PDB entry 7SAC | electron microscopy, 3.69 A resolution | chains C and D of the 4 polymer chains in the assembly

== Chain C ==
Molecule: Glutamate receptor ionotropic, NMDA 1
Organism: Rattus norvegicus
UniProtKB: P35439 (NMDZ1_RAT); numbering as in UniProt (aligned over 1-847)
Sequence (847 residues; each row starts with the number of its first residue):
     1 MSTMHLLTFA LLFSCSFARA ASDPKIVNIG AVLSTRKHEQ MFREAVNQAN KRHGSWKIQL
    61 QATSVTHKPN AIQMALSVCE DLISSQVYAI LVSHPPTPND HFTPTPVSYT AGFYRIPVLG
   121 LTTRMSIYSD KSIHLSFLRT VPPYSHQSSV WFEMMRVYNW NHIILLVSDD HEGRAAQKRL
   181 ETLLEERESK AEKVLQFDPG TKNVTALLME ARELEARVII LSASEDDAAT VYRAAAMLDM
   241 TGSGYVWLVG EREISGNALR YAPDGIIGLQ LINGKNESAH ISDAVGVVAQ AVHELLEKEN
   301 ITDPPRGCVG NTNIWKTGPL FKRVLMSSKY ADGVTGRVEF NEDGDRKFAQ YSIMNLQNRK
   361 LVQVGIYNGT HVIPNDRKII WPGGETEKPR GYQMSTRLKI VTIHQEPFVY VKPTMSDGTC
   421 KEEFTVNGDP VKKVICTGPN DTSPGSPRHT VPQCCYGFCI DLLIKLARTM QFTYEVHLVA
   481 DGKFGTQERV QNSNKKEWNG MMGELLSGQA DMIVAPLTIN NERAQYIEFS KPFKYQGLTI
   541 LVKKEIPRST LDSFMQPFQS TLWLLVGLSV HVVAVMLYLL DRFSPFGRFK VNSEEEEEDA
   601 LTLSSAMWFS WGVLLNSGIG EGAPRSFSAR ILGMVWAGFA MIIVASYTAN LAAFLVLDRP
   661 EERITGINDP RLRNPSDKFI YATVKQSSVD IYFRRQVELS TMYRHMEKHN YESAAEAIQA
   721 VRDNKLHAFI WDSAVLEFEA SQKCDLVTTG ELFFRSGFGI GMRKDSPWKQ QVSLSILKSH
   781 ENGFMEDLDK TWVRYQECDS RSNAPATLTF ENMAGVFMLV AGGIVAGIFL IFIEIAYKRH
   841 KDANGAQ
Unresolved in the structure: 1-24, 53-57, 585-601, 842-847
Construct notes: conflict Ser22 (Cys in P35439), Gln61 (Asn in P35439), Asp239 (Asn in P35439), Gln350 (Asn in P35439), Gln471 (Asn in P35439), Gln491 (Asn in P35439), Gln771 (Asn in P35439), Asn844 (Arg in P35439), Gly845 (Arg in P35439), Ala846 (Lys in P35439)
Cystine bridges: Cys79-Cys308, Cys420-Cys454, Cys436-Cys455, Cys744-Cys798
Glycans and other covalent adducts: N-acetylglucosamine (NAG) linked to Asn368
Residues lining bound ligands: glycine (GLY): Phe484, Leu517, Thr518, Arg523, Ser687, Ser688, Trp731, Asp732
Reported in the primary citation:
  - binding site for Esketamine: Val644

== Chain D ==
Molecule: Glutamate receptor ionotropic, NMDA 2B
Organism: Rattus norvegicus
UniProtKB: Q00960 (NMDE2_RAT); residue numbers follow UniProt; this construct covers 27-852
Sequence (883 residues; numbered -30 to 852; the number before each row is that of its first residue; numbers below 1 keep their minus sign (Met-30 is residue -30)):
   -30 MGTMRLFLLA VLFLFSFARA TGWSHPQFEK GGGSGGGSGG SAWSHPQFEK GALVPRGRSQ
    30 KSPPSIGIAV ILVGTSDEVA IKDAHEKDDF HHLSVVPRVE LVAMNETDPK SIITRICDLM
    90 SDRKIQGVVF ADDTDQEAIA QILDFISAQT LTPILGIHGG SSMIMADKDE SSMFFQFGPS
   150 IEQQASVMLN IMEEYDWYIF SIVTTYFPGY QDFVNKIRST IENSFVGWEL EEVLLLDMSL
   210 DDGDSKIQNQ LKKLQSPIIL LYCTKEEATY IFEVANSVGL TGYGYTWIVP SLVAGDTDTV
   270 PSEFPTGLIS VSYDEWDYGL PARVRDGIAI ITTAASDMLS EHSFIPEPKS SCYNTHEKRI
   330 YQSNMLNRYL INVTFEGRNL SFSEDGYQMH PKLVIILLNK ERKWERVGKW KDKSLQMKYY
   390 VWPRMCPETE EQEDDHLSIV TLEEAPFVIV ESVDPLSGTC MRNTVPCQKR IISENKTDEE
   450 PGYIKKCCKG FCIDILKKIS KSVKFTYDLY LVTNGKHGKK INGTWNGMIG EVVMKRAYMA
   510 VGSLTINEER SEVVDFSVPF IETGISVMVS RSNGTVSPSA FLEPFSADVW VMMFVMLLIV
   570 SAVAVFVFEY FSPVGYNRCL ADGREPGGPS FTIGKAIWLL WGLVFNNSVP VQNPKGTTSK
   630 IMVSVWAFFA VIFLASYTAN LAAFMIQEEY VDQVSGLSDK KFQRPNDFSP PFRFGTVPNG
   690 STERNIRNNY AEMHAYMGKF NQRGVDDALL SLKTGKLDAF IYDAAVLNYM AGRDEGCKLV
   750 TIGSGKVFAS TGYGIAIQKD SGWKRQVDLA ILQLFGDGEM EELEALWLTG ICHNEKNEVM
   810 SSQLDIDNMA GVFYMLGAAM ALSLITFICE HLFYWQFRHS FMG
Unresolved in the structure: -30 to 33, 395-402, 580-598, 846-852
Construct notes: expression tag (-30 to 26); conflict Ser849 (Cys in Q00960)
Cystine bridges: Cys86-Cys321, Cys429-Cys456, Cys436-Cys457, Cys746-Cys801
Glycans and other covalent adducts: N-acetylglucosamine (NAG) linked to Asn688
Residues lining bound ligands:
  - glutamic acid (GLU): His486, Ser512, Leu513, Thr514, Arg519, Val686, Gly689, Ser690, Thr691, Tyr731, Asp732, Tyr762
  - Esketamine (JC9; (2S)-2-(2-chlorophenyl)-2-(methylamino)cyclohexan-1-one): Asn615, Val640, Leu643, Thr647
Reported in the primary citation:
  - binding site for Esketamine: Leu643
  - mutagenesis - L643A, T647S: decreased binding to Esketamine
  - mutagenesis - N615Q: unchanged binding to Esketamine

== Interface between chain C and chain D ==
Contacting residue pairs - 60 pairs, chain C then chain D:
  Asn70(C) with Thr324(D)
  Ala71(C) with Phe114(D), hydrophobic
  Ile72(C) with Cys321(D); Tyr322(D), hydrophobic
  Leu76(C) with Ile82(D), hydrophobic
  Thr105(C) with Phe114(D)
  Tyr109(C) with Ile111(D), hydrophobic; Phe114(D)
  Phe113(C) with Pro78(D); Ala107(D), hydrophobic
  Lys131(C) with Tyr175(D); Phe176(D)
  Ser132(C) with Pro177(D)
  Cys308(C) with Thr76(D); Asp77(D)
  Val309(C) with Thr76(D); Asp77(D)
  Thr312(C) with Glu75(D); Thr76(D)
  Arg489(C) with Ser188(D), hydrogen bond; Glu191(D), salt bridge
  Lys496(C) with Glu191(D), salt bridge
  Gln556(C) with Gln812(D)
  Pro557(C) with Gln812(D); Leu813(D)
  Phe558(C) with Gln812(D)
  Gln559(C) with Gln812(D), hydrogen bond (backbone-backbone); Asp814(D)
  Thr561(C) with Ile815(D)
  Leu565(C) with Ile815(D), hydrophobic
  Val613(C) with Ser617(D)
  Asn616(C) with Asn615(D)
  Ser628(C) with Phe836(D)
  Ile631(C) with Ser832(D)
  Met634(C) with Trp610(D), hydrogen bond (backbone-side chain)
  Val635(C) with Ala828(D), hydrophobic
  Trp636(C) with Leu825(D), hydrophobic
  Ala637(C) with Val618(D), hydrophobic
  Gly638(C) with Phe614(D)
  Phe639(C) with Val821(D), hydrophobic
  Met641(C) with Phe614(D), hydrophobic; Leu643(D), hydrophobic
  Ile642(C) with Tyr646(D)
  Ala649(C) with Leu650(D), hydrophobic
  Asn650(C) with Met654(D); Leu813(D)
  Ala653(C) with Met654(D), hydrophobic
  Val656(C) with Ile655(D), hydrophobic
  Leu657(C) with Ile655(D), hydrophobic; Glu807(D); Val808(D)
  Glu662(C) with Ile800(D)
  Pro670(C) with Arg742(D); Thr798(D)
  Arg671(C) with Ile800(D)
  Val697(C) with Arg431(D)
  Ser700(C) with Met430(D); Asn432(D), hydrogen bond
  Tyr703(C) with Phe194(D), hydrophobic
  Arg704(C) with Met430(D)
Also at the interface, not in a pair above, chain C (56 interface residues in all): Pro106, Tyr114, Asn494, Leu562, Leu580, Phe609, Arg630, Leu632, Gly633, Ala645, Asn674, Glu707
Also at the interface, not in a pair above, chain D (60 interface residues in all): Lys79, Thr83, Gln110, Asn184, Asn323, Phe550, Trp607, Asn616, Pro619, Thr647, Ala651, Gly799, Met818, Phe822, Met829, Leu831

== In short ==
Chain C and chain D form an interface of 56 and 60 residues respectively, with 4 hydrogen bonds and 2 salt
bridges. Among the polar pairs are Arg489(C)-Glu191(D), Lys496(C)-Glu191(D) and Arg489(C)-Ser188(D). From the
paper: a binding site for Esketamine at Val644(C) and Leu643(D); L643A and T647S of chain D reduce binding to
Esketamine.
Here chain C is Glutamate receptor ionotropic, NMDA 1 and chain D is Glutamate receptor ionotropic, NMDA 2B,
both from Rattus norvegicus. Entry 7SAC (S-(+)-ketamine bound GluN1a-GluN2B NMDA receptors at 3.69 Angstrom
resolution) was determined by electron microscopy, deposited together with 7SAA, 7SAB and 7SAD.
